PDB entry 4QLS | X-ray diffraction, 2.80 A resolution | chains S and T of the 28 polymer chains in the assembly

# Chain S
Protein: Proteasome subunit alpha type-6
From: Saccharomyces cerevisiae
Notes: EC 3.4.25.1
UniProtKB: P40302 (PSA6_YEAST); residues 0-233 here correspond to UniProt positions 1-234 (UniProt number = residue number + 1)
Chain sequence (234 residues; numbered 0 to 233; the number before each row is that of its first residue; numbering starts at 0):
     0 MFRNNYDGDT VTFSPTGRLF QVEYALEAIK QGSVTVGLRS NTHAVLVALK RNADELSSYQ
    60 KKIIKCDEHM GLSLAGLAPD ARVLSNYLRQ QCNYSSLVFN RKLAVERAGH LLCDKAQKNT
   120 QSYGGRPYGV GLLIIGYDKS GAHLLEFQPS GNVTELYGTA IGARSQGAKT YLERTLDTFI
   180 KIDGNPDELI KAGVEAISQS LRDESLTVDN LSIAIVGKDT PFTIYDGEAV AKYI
Not modelled in the structure: 0-2

# Chain T
Protein: Probable proteasome subunit alpha type-7
From: Saccharomyces cerevisiae
Notes: EC 3.4.25.1
UniProtKB: P21242 (PSA7_YEAST); residues -3 to 284 here correspond to UniProt positions 1-288 (UniProt number = residue number + 4)
Chain sequence (288 residues; row label = number of the first residue in the row; numbers below 1 keep their minus sign (Met-3 is residue -3)):
    -3 MTSIGTGYDL SNSVFSPDGR NFQVEYAVKA VENGTTSIGI KCNDGVVFAV EKLITSKLLV
    57 PQKNVKIQVV DRHIGCVYSG LIPDGRHLVN RGREEAASFK KLYKTPIPIP AFADRLGQYV
   117 QAHTLYNSVR PFGVSTIFGG VDKNGAHLYM LEPSGSYWGY KGAATGKGRQ SAKAELEKLV
   177 DHHPEGLSAR EAVKQAAKII YLAHEDNKEK DFELEISWCS LSETNGLHKF VKGDLLQEAI
   237 DFAQKEINGD DDEDEDDSDN VMSSDDENAP VATNANATTD QEGDIHLE
Not modelled in the structure: -3 to 1, 245-284

# Interface between chain S and chain T
Residue-residue contacts (63):
  Asn4(S) - Leu6(T)
  Tyr5(S) - Asp5(T)  hydrogen bond
  Tyr5(S) - Leu6(T)  hydrophobic
  Tyr5(S) - Tyr22(T)  hydrophobic
  Thr9(S) - Arg126(T)
  Val10(S) - Gln19(T)
  Val10(S) - Asn123(T)
  Val10(S) - Ser124(T)
  Val10(S) - Val125(T)
  Val10(S) - Arg126(T)
  Thr11(S) - Leu6(T)
  Thr11(S) - Gln19(T)
  Phe12(S) - Gln19(T)  hydrogen bond (backbone-side chain)
  Phe12(S) - Tyr22(T)
  Phe12(S) - Ala23(T)  hydrophobic
  Phe12(S) - Arg126(T)
  Phe12(S) - Pro127(T)
  Ser13(S) - Tyr22(T)
  Pro14(S) - Tyr22(T)  hydrophobic
  Pro14(S) - Lys25(T)
  Thr15(S) - Lys25(T)
  Gly16(S) - Tyr22(T)
  Gly16(S) - Lys25(T)
  Gly16(S) - Ala26(T)
  Leu18(S) - Leu77(T)  hydrophobic
  Leu18(S) - Arg126(T)
  Arg38(S) - Val56(T)
  Glu105(S) - Lys59(T)  salt bridge
  His109(S) - Arg82(T)  hydrogen bond
  Cys112(S) - Arg82(T)
  Asp113(S) - Arg82(T)  salt bridge
  Asp113(S) - Asn86(T)
  Gln116(S) - Pro79(T)
  Gln116(S) - Asp80(T)
  Gln116(S) - His83(T)  hydrogen bond
  Thr119(S) - Arg126(T)  hydrogen bond (backbone-side chain)
  Gln120(S) - His119(T)
  Gln120(S) - Val125(T)
  Gln120(S) - Arg126(T)  hydrogen bond (backbone-backbone)
  Gln120(S) - Phe128(T)
  Ser121(S) - Ser124(T)
  Tyr122(S) - Ser124(T)  hydrogen bond (backbone-backbone)
  Ser149(S) - Pro79(T)
  Gly150(S) - Pro79(T)
  Asn151(S) - Ile78(T)
  Asn151(S) - Pro79(T)
  Thr153(S) - Leu55(T)
  Thr153(S) - Asn60(T)
  Glu154(S) - Leu55(T)
  Glu154(S) - Val56(T)  hydrogen bond (backbone-backbone)
  Glu154(S) - Lys59(T)
  Glu154(S) - Asn60(T)  hydrogen bond (backbone-side chain)
  Leu155(S) - Leu54(T)
  Leu155(S) - Leu55(T)  hydrophobic
  Leu155(S) - Val56(T)
  Tyr156(S) - Leu54(T)  hydrogen bond (backbone-backbone)
  Tyr156(S) - Val56(T)
  Tyr156(S) - Pro57(T)
  Gly157(S) - Leu54(T)
  Lys168(S) - Leu54(T)
  Glu172(S) - Ser52(T)  hydrogen bond
  Glu172(S) - Lys53(T)  hydrogen bond (side chain-backbone)
  Leu175(S) - Lys53(T)
Interface residues without a listed pair, chain S (38 interface residues in all): Lys117, Ser139, His142, Val152, Leu171, Phe178
Interface residues without a listed pair, chain T (30 interface residues in all): Gly129

# Summary
38 residues of chain S face 30 of chain T across their interface, with 12 hydrogen bonds and 2 salt bridges.
Polar contacts include Glu105(S)-Lys59(T), Asp113(S)-Arg82(T) and Tyr5(S)-Asp5(T).
Here chain S is Proteasome subunit alpha type-6 and chain T is Probable proteasome subunit alpha type-7, both
from Saccharomyces cerevisiae. Entry 4QLS (yCP in complex with tripeptidic epoxyketone inhibitor 11) was
determined by X-ray diffraction, deposited together with 4QLQ, 4QLT, 4QLU and 4QLV.
